5FX8 - chains A and U of the 3 polymer chains in the assembly; structure by X-ray diffraction, 2.60 A resolution.

== Chain A ==
Molecule: Linoleate 11-lipoxygenase
From: Gaeumannomyces graminis
Notes: EC 1.13.11.12
Reference sequence: Q8X151 (LINOX_GAEGA); residues 1-618 here = UniProt positions 1-618
Sequence (618 residues; row label = number of the first residue in the row):
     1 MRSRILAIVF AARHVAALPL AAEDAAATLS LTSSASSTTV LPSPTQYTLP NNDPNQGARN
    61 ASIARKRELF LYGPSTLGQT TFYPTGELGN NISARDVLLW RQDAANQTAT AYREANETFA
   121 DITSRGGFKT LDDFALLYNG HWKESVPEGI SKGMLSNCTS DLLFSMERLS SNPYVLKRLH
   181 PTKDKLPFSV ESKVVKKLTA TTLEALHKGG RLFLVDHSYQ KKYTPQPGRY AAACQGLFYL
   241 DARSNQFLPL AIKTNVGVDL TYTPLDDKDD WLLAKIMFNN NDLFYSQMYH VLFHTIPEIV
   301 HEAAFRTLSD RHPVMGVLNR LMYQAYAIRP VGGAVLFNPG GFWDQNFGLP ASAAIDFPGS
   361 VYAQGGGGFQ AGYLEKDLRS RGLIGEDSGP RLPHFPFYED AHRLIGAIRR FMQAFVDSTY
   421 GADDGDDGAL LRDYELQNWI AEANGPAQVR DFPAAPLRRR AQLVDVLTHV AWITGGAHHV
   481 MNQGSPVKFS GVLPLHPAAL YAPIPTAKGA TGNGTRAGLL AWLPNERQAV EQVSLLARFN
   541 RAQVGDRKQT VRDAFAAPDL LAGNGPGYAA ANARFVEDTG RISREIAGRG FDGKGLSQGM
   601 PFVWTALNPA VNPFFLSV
Disordered / not traced: 1-45, 425-426, 511-518
Construct notes: conflict Asn52 (Lys in Q8X151), Cys158 (Tyr in Q8X151)
UniProt features mapped onto this chain:
  - binding site (Mn(2+)): His290, His294, His478, Asn482, Val618
  - glycosylation (N-linked (GlcNAc...) asparagine): Asn60, Asn91, Asn106, Asn116, Asn157, Asn513
  - mutagenesis: His290 (H290Q: Loses manganese cofactor and abolishes catalytic activity), His294 (H294E: Loses manganese cofactor and abolishes catalytic activity), Gly332 (G332A: Increases the hydroperoxide isomerase activity severalfold and chnages the regiospecificity of the enzyme, slightly shifting the position of oxygenation from the n-6 toward the n-8 and n-10 ...), Leu336 (L336F: Increases the hydroperoxide isomerase activity; L336V/A/G: Changes the regiospecificity of the enzyme from C-13 toward C-9 with formation of 9S- and 9R-hydroperoxy fatty acids), Phe337 (F337I: Changes the stereospecificity of the enzyme from 100% 13R- to 69-74% 13S-hydroperoxy fatty acids and increases the oxygenation at C-9, producing mainly the 9S-hydroperoxy stereoisomer from ...), Phe347 (F347A: Changes the stereospecificity of the enzyme from 13R-HPODE to 13R-, 9S-, and 11-HPODE with almost complete consumption of 11-HPODE to 13R- and 9S-HPOTrE as end products from oxygenation of ...), His478 (H478E: Loses manganese cofactor and abolishes catalytic activity), His479 (H479Q: No effect), Asn482 (N482Q/L: No effect), Gln483 (Q483N: No effect), Ser485 (S485A: No effect), Val618 (Loses manganese cofactor and abolishes catalytic activity)
Covalent attachments: N-acetylglucosamine (NAG) linked to Asn60, Asn91, Asn106, Asn116, Asn157
Bound ions: Mn2+: His290, His294, His478, Asn482, Val618
What the authors report for this chain:
  - Mn2+ coordination: His290, His294, His478, Asn482, Val618
  - post-translational modification sites: Asn60
  - contacts within the chain: Gln287-Asn482 (hydrogen bond)
  - binding site for N-acetylglucosamine: Arg538 (proposed by the authors, not directly observed)
  - binding site for N-acetylglucosamine: Thr108, Tyr112, Val335, Phe342
  - catalytic residues: Leu336, Phe337 (proposed by the authors, not directly observed)
  - specificity-determining residues: Phe337, Phe347 (citing earlier work)
  - mutagenesis - H290Q, H294Q, G332V, H478Q, V618DEL: abolished catalytic activity (citing earlier work)
  - mutagenesis - H479Q, N482L, N482Q, Q483N: unchanged catalytic activity (citing earlier work)
  - specificity-determining residues: Gly332

== Chain U ==
Molecule: Zonadhesin
From: Komagataella phaffii
Notes: fragment: n-terminal domain
Reference sequence: F2QXM5 (F2QXM5_KOMPC); residues 20-339 here = UniProt positions 20-339
Sequence (320 residues; each row starts with the number of its first residue):
    20 AFPISDITVV SERTDASTAY LSDWFVVSFV FSTAGSDETI AGDATIEVSI PNELEFVQYP
    80 DSVDPSVSEF FTTAGVQVLS TAFDYDSHVL TFTFSDPGQV ITDLEGVVFF TLKLSEQFTE
   140 SASPGQHTFD FETSDQTYSP SVDLVALDRS QPIKLSNAVT GGVEWFVDIP GAFGDITNID
   200 ISTVQTPGTF DCSEVKYAVG SSLNEFGDFT PQDRTTFFSN SSSGEWIPIT PASGLPVESF
   260 ECGDGTISLS FAGELADDEV LRVSFLSNLA DDVLEVQNVV NVDLTTADSR KRALTSFVLD
   320 EPFYRASRTD TAAFEAFAAV
Disordered / not traced: 234-240, 308-311
UniProt features mapped onto this chain:
  - glycosylation: Asn239 (N-linked (GlcNAc...) asparagine)
Cystine bridges: Cys211-Cys261

== How chain A and chain U interact ==
Pairs across the interface (26; chain A residue first):
  Arg379(A) with Ala251(U), hydrogen bond (side chain-backbone); Gly253(U)
  Ile384(A) with Gly253(U)
  Gly385(A) with Pro250(U)
  Glu386(A) with Pro250(U), hydrogen bond (backbone-backbone)
  Arg391(A) with Pro250(U), hydrogen bond (side chain-backbone); Ser252(U), hydrogen bond (side chain-backbone); Glu257(U), hydrogen bond (side chain-backbone)
  Tyr398(A) with Gly253(U); Leu254(U), hydrogen bond (side chain-backbone)
  Glu399(A) with Leu254(U)
  His402(A) with Leu254(U); Pro255(U)
  Arg403(A) with Thr196(U), hydrogen bond (side chain-backbone); Ala271(U); Gly272(U), hydrogen bond (side chain-backbone); Glu273(U), salt bridge
  Arg410(A) with Glu278(U), salt bridge
  Arg574(A) with Ala275(U)
  Arg581(A) with Asp194(U); Ile195(U), hydrogen bond (side chain-backbone); Glu273(U), salt bridge; Leu274(U), hydrogen bond (side chain-backbone)
  Ile582(A) with Glu273(U)
  Glu585(A) with Thr196(U); Glu273(U)
Other interface residues (no listed pair), chain A (16 interface residues in all): Glu375, Asp578
Other interface residues (no listed pair), chain U (23 interface residues in all): Gly193, Asn197, Thr249, Val256, Ser258, Phe259, Asp277

== In short ==
16 residues of chain A face 23 of chain U across their interface, with 10 hydrogen bonds and 3 salt bridges.
Among the polar pairs are Arg403(A)-Glu273(U), Arg410(A)-Glu278(U) and Arg581(A)-Glu273(U). From the paper:
catalytic residues Leu336(A) and Phe337(A); H290Q, H294Q and G332V of chain A, among others, abolish catalytic
activity; 9 substitutions were tested in all.
Here chain A is Linoleate 11-lipoxygenase (Gaeumannomyces graminis) and chain U is Zonadhesin (Komagataella
phaffii). Entry 5FX8 (Complete structure of manganese lipoxygenase of Gaeumannomyces graminis and partial
structure of zonadhesin of Komagataella pastoris) was determined by X-ray diffraction.
